3UPR - chains A and B of the 3 polymer chains in the assembly; structure by X-ray diffraction, 2.00 A resolution.

[Chain A]
Name: HLA class I histocompatibility antigen, B-57 alpha chain
From: Homo sapiens
UniProt: P18465 (1B57_HUMAN); residues 1-276 here correspond to UniProt positions 25-300 (UniProt number = residue number + 24)
Sequence (277 residues; row label = number of the first residue in the row; numbering starts at 0):
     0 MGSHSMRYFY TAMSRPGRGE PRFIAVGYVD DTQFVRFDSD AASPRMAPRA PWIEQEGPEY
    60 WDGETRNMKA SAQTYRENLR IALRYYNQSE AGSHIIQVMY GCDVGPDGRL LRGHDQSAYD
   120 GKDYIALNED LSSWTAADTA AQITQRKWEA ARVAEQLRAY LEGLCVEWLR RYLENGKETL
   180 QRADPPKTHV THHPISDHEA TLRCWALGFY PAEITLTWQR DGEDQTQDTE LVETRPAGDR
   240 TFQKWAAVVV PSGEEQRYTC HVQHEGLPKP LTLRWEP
Unresolved in the structure: 0-1
Construct notes: initiating methionine (0)
Cystine bridges: Cys-101/Cys-164, Cys-203/Cys-259
Ligand contacts: Abacavir (1KX; {(1S,4R)-4-[2-amino-6-(cyclopropylamino)-9H-purin-9-yl]cyclopent-2-en-1-yl}methanol): Tyr-9, Tyr-74, Asn-77, Ile-95, Val-97, Tyr-99, Asp-114, Gln-115, Ser-116, Ala-117, Tyr-123, Ile-124, Trp-147, Leu-156
Reported in the primary citation:
  - binding site for Abacavir: Tyr-9, Tyr-74, Ile-95, Val-97, Tyr-99, Asp-114, Ser-116, Tyr-123, Ile-124, Trp-147
  - specificity-determining residues: Val-97, Asp-114, Ser-116
  - mutagenesis - S116Y: abolished signaling in response to Abacavir (citing earlier work)

[Chain B]
Name: Beta-2-microglobulin
From: Homo sapiens
UniProt: P61769 (B2MG_HUMAN); residues 1-99 here correspond to UniProt positions 21-119 (UniProt number = residue number + 20)
Sequence (99 residues; each row starts with the number of its first residue):
     1 IQRTPKIQVY SRHPAENGKS NFLNCYVSGF HPSDIEVDLL KNGERIEKVE HSDLSFSKDW
    61 SFYLLYYTEF TPTEKDEYAC RVNHVTLSQP KIVKWDRDM
UniProt features mapped onto this chain:
  - modified residue: Gln-2 (Pyrrolidone carboxylic acid)
  - glycosylation: Ile-1 (N-linked (Glc) (glycation) isoleucine), Lys-19 (N-linked (Glc) (glycation) lysine), Lys-41 (N-linked (Glc) (glycation) lysine), Lys-48 (N-linked (Glc) (glycation) lysine), Lys-58 (N-linked (Glc) (glycation) lysine), Lys-91 (N-linked (Glc) (glycation) lysine), Lys-94 (N-linked (Glc) (glycation) lysine)
Cystine bridges: Cys-25/Cys-80

[Interface between chain A and chain B]
Contacting residue pairs - 61 pairs, chain A then chain B:
  Phe-8(A) / Ser-55(B)
  Phe-8(A) / Phe-56(B)  hydrophobic
  Tyr-9(A) / Phe-56(B)
  Thr-10(A) / Phe-56(B)
  Thr-10(A) / Phe-62(B)
  Met-12(A) / Ser-33(B)  hydrogen bond
  Met-12(A) / Asp-34(B)
  Arg-17(A) / Asp-34(B)  salt bridge
  Ile-23(A) / Leu-54(B)  hydrophobic
  Val-25(A) / Asp-53(B)
  Val-25(A) / Leu-54(B)
  Val-25(A) / Ser-55(B)
  Tyr-27(A) / Ser-55(B)
  Tyr-27(A) / Tyr-63(B)  hydrogen bond
  Gln-32(A) / Asp-53(B)
  Arg-35(A) / Asp-53(B)  salt bridge
  Arg-48(A) / Asp-53(B)  salt bridge
  Ile-94(A) / His-31(B)
  Ile-94(A) / Pro-32(B)  hydrophobic
  Ile-94(A) / Ser-33(B)
  Gln-96(A) / His-31(B)  hydrogen bond
  Gln-96(A) / Phe-56(B)
  Gln-96(A) / Trp-60(B)  hydrogen bond (side chain-backbone)
  Gln-96(A) / Phe-62(B)
  Val-97(A) / Phe-56(B)
  Met-98(A) / Trp-60(B)  hydrophobic
  Gln-115(A) / Trp-60(B)
  Ser-116(A) / Trp-60(B)
  Ala-117(A) / Trp-60(B)  hydrophobic
  Asp-119(A) / Ile-1(B)  hydrogen bond (backbone-backbone)
  Asp-119(A) / His-31(B)
  Gly-120(A) / Ile-1(B)
  Gly-120(A) / His-31(B)
  Gly-120(A) / Trp-60(B)
  Lys-121(A) / Ile-1(B)
  Asp-122(A) / Trp-60(B)  hydrogen bond
  His-192(A) / Asp-98(B)  salt bridge
  Arg-202(A) / Asp-98(B)  hydrogen bond (side chain-backbone)
  Trp-204(A) / Asp-98(B)
  Trp-204(A) / Met-99(B)
  Leu-206(A) / Pro-14(B)  hydrophobic
  Val-231(A) / Gln-8(B)
  Glu-232(A) / Lys-6(B)
  Glu-232(A) / Gln-8(B)  hydrogen bond (backbone-side chain)
  Glu-232(A) / Tyr-26(B)
  Glu-232(A) / Ser-28(B)  hydrogen bond
  Arg-234(A) / Gln-8(B)  hydrogen bond
  Arg-234(A) / Tyr-10(B)
  Arg-234(A) / Tyr-26(B)
  Arg-234(A) / Met-99(B)  hydrogen bond (side chain-backbone)
  Pro-235(A) / Tyr-10(B)  hydrogen bond (backbone-side chain)
  Pro-235(A) / Tyr-26(B)
  Ala-236(A) / Arg-12(B)
  Ala-236(A) / Asn-24(B)  hydrogen bond (backbone-side chain)
  Gly-237(A) / Arg-12(B)  hydrogen bond (backbone-side chain)
  Gly-237(A) / Leu-65(B)
  Asp-238(A) / Arg-12(B)
  Gln-242(A) / Tyr-10(B)
  Gln-242(A) / Ser-11(B)  hydrogen bond (side chain-backbone)
  Gln-242(A) / Arg-12(B)  hydrogen bond (side chain-backbone)
  Trp-244(A) / Met-99(B)  hydrogen bond (side chain-backbone)
Interface residues without a listed pair, chain A (36 interface residues in all): Thr-233
Interface residues without a listed pair, chain B (26 interface residues in all): His-13, Asp-59

[Summary]
The interface between chain A and chain B involves 36 residues on one side and 26 on the other; the contacts
include 17 hydrogen bonds and 4 salt bridges. Among the polar pairs are Arg-17(A)/Asp-34(B),
Arg-35(A)/Asp-53(B) and Arg-48(A)/Asp-53(B). From the paper: a binding site for Abacavir at Tyr-9(A),
Tyr-74(A) and Ile-95(A) among others; S116Y of chain A abolishes signaling in response to Abacavir.
Chain A is HLA class I histocompatibility antigen, B-57 alpha chain and chain B is Beta-2-microglobulin, both
from Homo sapiens; the structure, HLA-B*57:01 complexed to pep-V and Abacavir, was determined by X-ray
diffraction.
